8APD - chains c and d of the 42 polymer chains in the assembly; structure by electron microscopy, 3.70 A resolution.

# Chain c
Molecule: subunit-8
From: Trypanosoma brucei brucei
UniProtKB: Q585K5 (Q585K5_TRYB2); numbering as in UniProt (aligned over 1-114)
Amino-acid sequence (114 residues; numbered 1 to 114; the number before each row is that of its first residue):
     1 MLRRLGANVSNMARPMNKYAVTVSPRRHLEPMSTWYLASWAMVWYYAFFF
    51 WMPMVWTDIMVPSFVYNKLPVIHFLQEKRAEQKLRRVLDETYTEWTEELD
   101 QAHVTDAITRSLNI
Disordered / not traced: 1-28

# Chain d
Molecule: subunit-d
From: Trypanosoma brucei brucei
UniProtKB: Q57ZW9 (Q57ZW9_TRYB2); numbering as in UniProt (aligned over 1-370)
Amino-acid sequence (370 residues; row label = number of the first residue in the row):
     1 MRRVSSPNITIQSVRWISGVSPLLYFPPTTTSTTNREDQINKNTNIAIQM
    51 IKRYKGEVPPHYTRKSSATIEQVEKEIDALLGGAEKLRKTSTDDQPMDKL
   101 TLMERCLRHALWSYHKEEGRYDFDQIGRWVVYTPEDEVKLAQLKREVEAK
   151 EKLAALRKRREEEGLPGGPVPRINWPQEYSSFIDREPVVAKRIRYDTLAS
   201 TTLERDEKQIESTLQQYRRASQDKRLDDLVDLLERFKPVLAREAIMQRLT
   251 IKHLEGQLGVWRYMDWCPEVRDRAELEVDITGWQWWSPLEERRLLPVRLR
   301 SVNEVREIMSKTQAKKSAEAAERNPIVTQTSTGDNARDRLLKEVLALQAR
   351 INQRDEVEPSQTEQKKKAHH
Disordered / not traced: 1-16, 326-331, 355-370

# Interface between chain c and chain d
Residue-residue contacts - 74 pairs, chain c then chain d:
  Trp56(c) - Trp283(d)  hydrophobic
  Val61(c) - Val278(d)  hydrophobic
  Val61(c) - Trp283(d)  hydrophobic
  Phe64(c) - Trp283(d)
  Phe64(c) - Trp285(d)  hydrophobic
  Val65(c) - Ala274(d)  hydrophobic
  Val65(c) - Val278(d)  hydrophobic
  Tyr66(c) - Val260(d)
  Asn67(c) - Trp285(d)
  Lys68(c) - Ala274(d)
  Lys68(c) - Glu277(d)  salt bridge
  Lys68(c) - Val278(d)
  Lys68(c) - Gly282(d)  hydrogen bond (side chain-backbone)
  Lys68(c) - Trp283(d)
  Lys68(c) - Gln284(d)  hydrogen bond (side chain-backbone)
  Leu69(c) - Val260(d)  hydrophobic
  Leu69(c) - Met264(d)  hydrophobic
  Leu69(c) - Val270(d)
  Val71(c) - Trp285(d)
  Ile72(c) - Val270(d)  hydrophobic
  Ile72(c) - Arg273(d)
  Ile72(c) - Ala274(d)
  His73(c) - Met246(d)
  His73(c) - Tyr263(d)  hydrogen bond
  His73(c) - Val270(d)
  Leu75(c) - Glu290(d)
  Leu75(c) - Glu291(d)
  Gln76(c) - Glu269(d)
  Gln76(c) - Val270(d)
  Lys78(c) - Leu294(d)
  Lys78(c) - Leu295(d)  hydrogen bond (side chain-backbone)
  Lys78(c) - Val297(d)  hydrogen bond (side chain-backbone)
  Glu81(c) - Val297(d)
  Glu81(c) - Arg298(d)
  Glu81(c) - Leu299(d)
  Gln82(c) - Val297(d)
  Leu84(c) - Lys99(d)
  Leu84(c) - Leu102(d)
  Arg85(c) - Val297(d)
  Arg85(c) - Arg298(d)
  Arg85(c) - Arg300(d)
  Val87(c) - Leu232(d)  hydrophobic
  Val87(c) - Arg235(d)
  Leu88(c) - Met97(d)  hydrophobic
  Leu88(c) - Leu102(d)  hydrophobic
  Leu88(c) - Cys106(d)  hydrophobic
  Leu88(c) - Val305(d)  hydrophobic
  Asp89(c) - Arg300(d)  salt bridge
  Asp89(c) - Ile308(d)
  Thr91(c) - His109(d)
  Thr91(c) - Met309(d)
  Tyr92(c) - His109(d)
  Tyr92(c) - Thr312(d)
  Tyr92(c) - Lys316(d)
  Thr93(c) - His109(d)
  Thr93(c) - Lys116(d)  hydrogen bond
  Thr93(c) - Val130(d)
  Thr93(c) - Asp136(d)
  Thr93(c) - Gln313(d)
  Glu94(c) - Lys116(d)
  Glu94(c) - Glu117(d)
  Glu94(c) - Lys316(d)  salt bridge
  Trp95(c) - Lys116(d)
  Trp95(c) - Asp136(d)  hydrogen bond
  Trp95(c) - Lys139(d)
  Glu98(c) - Lys55(d)
  Val104(c) - Ala47(d)  hydrophobic
  Val104(c) - Met50(d)  hydrophobic
  Thr105(c) - Arg205(d)  hydrogen bond
  Ala107(c) - Met50(d)  hydrophobic
  Ile108(c) - Asn43(d)
  Ile108(c) - Arg205(d)
  Ile114(c) - Arg194(d)
  Ile114(c) - Thr197(d)
Also at the interface, not in a pair above, chain c (42 interface residues in all): Met60, Phe74, Glu77, Lys83, Thr96, Glu97, Leu99, Gln101, His103, Leu112
Also at the interface, not in a pair above, chain d (57 interface residues in all): Gln39, Ile46, Ile51, Tyr54, Ile126, Leu198, Thr201, Phe236, Val239, Glu275

# Overview
Chain c and chain d form an interface of 42 and 57 residues respectively; the contacts include 8 hydrogen
bonds and 3 salt bridges. Among the polar pairs are Lys68(c)-Glu277(d), Asp89(c)-Arg300(d) and
Glu94(c)-Lys316(d).
Chain c is subunit-8 and chain d is subunit-d, both from Trypanosoma brucei brucei; the structure, rotational
state 1d of the Trypanosoma brucei mitochondrial ATP synthase dimer, was determined by electron microscopy,
deposited together with 8AP6, 8AP7, 8AP8, 8AP9, 8APA, 8APB and 7 further entries.
